8E5L - chains 7 and c of the 7 polymer chains in the assembly; structure by electron microscopy, 4.20 A resolution (low resolution: residue-level contacts below are approximate; hydrogen-bond / salt-bridge calls are withheld).

Chain 7:
Molecule: RNA with 21 nt long spacer
Sequence (38 nucleotides; numbered 1 to 38; the number before each row is that of its first residue):
     1 AUGUUUUUUU UUUUUUUUUU UUUUGAUUUG GUGAGAGG
Not modelled in the structure: 10-38

Chain c:
Molecule: Transcription termination factor Rho
From: Escherichia coli
Notes: EC 3.6.4.-
Reference sequence: A0A0A0GPI6 (A0A0A0GPI6_ECOLX); residues 1-419 here correspond to UniProt positions 25-443 (UniProt number = residue number + 24)
Chain sequence (419 residues; each row starts with the number of its first residue):
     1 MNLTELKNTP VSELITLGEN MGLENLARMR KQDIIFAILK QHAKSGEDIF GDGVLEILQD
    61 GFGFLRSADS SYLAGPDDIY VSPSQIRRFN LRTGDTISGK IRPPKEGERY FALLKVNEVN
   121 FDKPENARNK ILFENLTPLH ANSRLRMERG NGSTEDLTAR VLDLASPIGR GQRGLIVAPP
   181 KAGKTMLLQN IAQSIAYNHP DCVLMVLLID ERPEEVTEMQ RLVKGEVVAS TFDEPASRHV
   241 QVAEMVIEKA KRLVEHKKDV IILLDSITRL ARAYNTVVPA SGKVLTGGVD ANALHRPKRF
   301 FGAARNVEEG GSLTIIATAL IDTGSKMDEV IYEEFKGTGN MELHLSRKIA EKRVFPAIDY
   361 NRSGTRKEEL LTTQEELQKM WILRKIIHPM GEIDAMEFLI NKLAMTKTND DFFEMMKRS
Not modelled in the structure: 418-419
Metal / ion sites: beryllium trifluoride ion: Lys184 (together with ADP)
Small-molecule neighbours:
  - ADP / beryllium trifluoride: Gly337, Thr365, Arg366, Lys367
  - ADP / beryllium trifluoride: Thr158, Pro179, Pro180, Lys181, Ala182, Gly183, Lys184, Thr185, Met186, Asp265, Leu320, Phe355

Chain 7 / chain c interface:
Pairs across the interface (14; chain 7 residue first):
  U2(7) - Gly282(c)
  G3(7) - Lys283(c)
  G3(7) - Val284(c)
  G3(7) - Leu285(c)
  G3(7) - Thr286(c)
  U4(7) - Val284(c)
  U4(7) - Leu285(c)
  U4(7) - Thr286(c)
  U4(7) - Gly287(c)
  U4(7) - Gly288(c)
  U5(7) - Thr286(c)
  U5(7) - Gly287(c)
  U5(7) - Lys326(c)
  U6(7) - Lys326(c)

Overview:
5 residues of chain 7 and 8 residues of chain c are in contact. Bound to chain c: ADP / beryllium trifluoride.
Here chain 7 is RNA with 21 nt long spacer and chain c is Transcription termination factor Rho (Escherichia
coli). Entry 8E5L (Escherichia coli Rho-dependent transcription pre-termination complex containing 21 nt long
RNA spacer, Mg-ADP-BeF3, and NusG; Rho ...) was determined by electron microscopy together with 8E3F, 8E3H,
8E5K, 8E5O, 8E5P, 8E6W and 3 further entries from the same study.
